7KI1 - chains B and R of the 6 polymer chains in the assembly; structure by electron microscopy, 2.50 A resolution.

Chain B:
Protein: Guanine nucleotide-binding protein G(I)/G(S)/G(T) subunit beta-1
Source organism: Homo sapiens
UniProt: P62873 (GBB1_HUMAN); residues 2-340 here = UniProt positions 2-340
Amino-acid sequence (340 residues; each row starts with the number of its first residue):
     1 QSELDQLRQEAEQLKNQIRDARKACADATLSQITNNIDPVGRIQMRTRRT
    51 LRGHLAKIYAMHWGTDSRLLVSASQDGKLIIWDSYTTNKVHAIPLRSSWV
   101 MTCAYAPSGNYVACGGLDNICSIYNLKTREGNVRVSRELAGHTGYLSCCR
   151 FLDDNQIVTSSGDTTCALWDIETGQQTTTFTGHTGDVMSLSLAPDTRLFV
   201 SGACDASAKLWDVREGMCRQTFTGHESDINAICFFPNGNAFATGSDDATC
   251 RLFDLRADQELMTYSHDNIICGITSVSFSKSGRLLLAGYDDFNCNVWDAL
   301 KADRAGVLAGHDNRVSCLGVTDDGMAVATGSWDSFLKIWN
Unresolved in the structure: 1-2
Differences from the reference sequence: expression tag (1)
UniProt features mapped onto this chain:
  - modified residue: Ser2 (N-acetylserine), His266 (Phosphohistidine)
  - natural variant: Leu30 (L30F: In MRD42; uncertain significance), Arg52 (R52G: In MRD42), Gly64 (G64V: In MRD42), Asp76 (D76E: In MRD42; D76G: In MRD42), Gly77 (G77S: In MRD42), Lys78 (K78R: In MRD42), Ile80 (I80N: In MRD42; I80T: In MRD42), His91 (H91R: In MRD42; uncertain significance), Ala92 (A92T: In MRD42), Pro94 (P94S: In MRD42), Leu95 (L95P: In MRD42), Arg96 (R96L: In MRD42), 5 further natural variant entries in UniProt

Chain R:
Protein: Glucagon-like peptide 1 receptor
Source organism: Homo sapiens
UniProt: P43220 (GLP1R_HUMAN); numbering as in UniProt (aligned over 24-463)
Amino-acid sequence (491 residues; numbered -8 to 482; the number before each row is that of its first residue; numbers below 1 keep their minus sign (Met-8 is residue -8)):
    -8 MKTIIALSYIFCLVFADYKDDDDLEVLFQGPARPQGATVSLWETVQKWRE
    42 YRRQCQRSLTEDPPPATDLFCNRTFDEYACWPDGEPGSFVNVSCPWYLPW
    92 ASSVPQGHVYRFCTAEGLWLQKDNSSLPWRDLSECEESKRGERSSPEEQL
   142 LFLYIIYTVGYALSFSALVIASAILLGFRHLHCTRNYIHLNLFASFILRA
   192 LSVFIKDAALKWMYSTAAQQHQWDGLLSYQDSLSCRLVFLLMQYCVAANY
   242 YWLLVEGVYLYTLLAFSVFSEQWIFRLYVSIGWGVPLLFVVPWGIVKYLY
   292 EDEGCWTRNSNMNYWLIIRLPILFAIGVNFLIFVRVICIVVSKLKANLMC
   342 KTDIKCRLAKSTLTLIPLLGTHEVIFAFVMDEHARGTLRFIKLFTELSFT
   392 SFQGLMVAILYCFVNNEVQLEFRKSWERWRLEHLHIQRDSSMKPLKCPTS
   442 SLSSGATAGSSMYTATCQASCSPAGLEVLFQGPHHHHHHHH
Unresolved in the structure: -8 to 28, 130-136, 340-342, 424-482
Disulfides: Cys46-Cys71, Cys62-Cys104, Cys85-Cys126, Cys226-Cys296
Differences from the reference sequence: initiating methionine (-8); expression tag (-7 to 23, 464-482); conflict Phe260 (Leu in P43220)
What the authors report for this chain:
  - mutagenesis - L384A: decreased signaling in response to tasopglutide
  - mutagenesis - Y145A, L201A, M233A, L384A: decreased signaling in response to taspoglutide
  - conformationally variable residues (helix shift, loop rearrangement, side-chain flip): Glu139, Ser206 to Ser219, Gly377
  - mutagenesis - Y145A, L201A, M233A, L384A: decreased signaling in response to semaglutide

Interface between chain B and chain R:
Pairs across the interface - 8 pairs, chain B then chain R:
  Arg52(B) - Arg170(R)
  Ala309(B) - Arg419(R)  hydrogen bond (backbone-side chain)
  Ala309(B) - Leu422(R)  hydrophobic
  Gly310(B) - Arg419(R)
  His311(B) - Arg419(R)
  Asp312(B) - His171(R)  salt bridge
  Asp312(B) - Lys415(R)  salt bridge
  Asp312(B) - Arg419(R)  salt bridge
Other interface residues (no listed pair), chain B (8 interface residues in all): Arg42, Gln44, Val307
Other interface residues (no listed pair), chain R (6 interface residues in all): Glu423

In short:
8 residues of chain B face 6 of chain R across their interface; the contacts include 1 hydrogen bond and 3
salt bridges. Among the polar pairs are Asp312(B)-His171(R), Asp312(B)-Lys415(R) and Asp312(B)-Arg419(R). From
the paper: Y145A, L201A and M233A of chain R, among others, reduce signaling in response to taspoglutide;
conformational variability at Glu139(R), Ser206(R) and Gly377(R).
Here chain B is Guanine nucleotide-binding protein G(I)/G(S)/G(T) subunit beta-1 and chain R is Glucagon-like
peptide 1 receptor, both from Homo sapiens. Entry 7KI1 (Taspoglutide-bound Glucagon-Like Peptide-1 (GLP-1)
Receptor in Complex with Gs Protein) was determined by electron microscopy, deposited together with 7KI0.
